1I7X - chains C and D of the 4 polymer chains in the assembly; structure by X-ray diffraction, 3.00 A resolution.

Chain C:
Protein: Beta-catenin
From: Mus musculus
Notes: fragment: armadillo domain
UniProt: Q02248 (CTNB1_MOUSE); residue numbers follow UniProt; this construct covers 134-671
Amino-acid sequence (538 residues; row label = number of the first residue in the row):
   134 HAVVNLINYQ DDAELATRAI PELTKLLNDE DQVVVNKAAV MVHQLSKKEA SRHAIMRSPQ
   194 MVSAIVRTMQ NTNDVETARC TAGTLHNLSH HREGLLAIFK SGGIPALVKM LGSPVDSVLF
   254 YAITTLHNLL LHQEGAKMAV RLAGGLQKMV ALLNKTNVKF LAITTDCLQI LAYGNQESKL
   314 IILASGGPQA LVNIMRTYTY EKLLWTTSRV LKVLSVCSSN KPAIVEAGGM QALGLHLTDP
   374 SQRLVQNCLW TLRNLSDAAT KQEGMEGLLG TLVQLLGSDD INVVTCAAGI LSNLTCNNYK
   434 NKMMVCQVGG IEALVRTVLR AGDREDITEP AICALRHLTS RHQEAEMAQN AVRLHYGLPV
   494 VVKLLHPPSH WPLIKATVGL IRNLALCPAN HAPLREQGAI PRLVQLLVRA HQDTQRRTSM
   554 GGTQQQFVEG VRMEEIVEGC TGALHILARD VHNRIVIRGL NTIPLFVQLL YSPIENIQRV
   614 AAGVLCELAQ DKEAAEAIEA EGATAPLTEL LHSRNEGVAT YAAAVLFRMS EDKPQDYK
Unresolved in the structure: 550-559, 665-671
Curated features (UniProtKB/Swiss-Prot):
  - region: Leu-156 to Leu-178 (Interaction with BCL9)
  - modified residue: Tyr-142 (Phosphotyrosine), Ser-191 (Phosphoserine), Ser-246 (Phosphoserine), Tyr-331 (Phosphotyrosine), Tyr-333 (Phosphotyrosine), Ser-552 (Phosphoserine), Thr-556 (Phosphothreonine), Cys-619 (S-nitrosocysteine)

Chain D:
Protein: Epithelial-cadherin
From: Mus musculus
Notes: fragment: cytoplasmic domain
UniProt: P09803 (CADH1_MOUSE); residues 578-728 here correspond to UniProt positions 734-884 (UniProt number = residue number + 156)
Amino-acid sequence (151 residues; each row starts with the number of its first residue):
   578 RRRTVVKEPL LPPDDDTRDN VYYYDEEGGG EEDQDFDLSQ LHRGLDARPE VTRNDVAPTL
   638 MSVPQYRPRP ANPDEIGNFI DENLKAADSD PTAPPYDSLL VFDYEGSGSE AASLSSLNSS
   698 ESDQDQDYDY LNEWGNRFKK LADMYGGGED D
Unresolved in the structure: 578-629, 636-653, 685-697, 724-728
Curated features (UniProtKB/Swiss-Prot):
  - region: Glu-604 to Leu-615 (Required for binding CTNND1 and PSEN1)
  - site: Asp-596, Asn-597 (Cleavage)
  - modified residue: Tyr-599 (Phosphotyrosine), Tyr-600 (Phosphotyrosine), Tyr-601 (Phosphotyrosine), Ser-616 (Phosphoserine), Ser-639 (Phosphoserine), Ser-684 (Phosphoserine), Ser-686 (Phosphoserine), Ser-692 (Phosphoserine)

Chain C / chain D interface:
Contacting residue pairs (97):
  Asp-145(C) with Gln-703(D); Tyr-722(D)
  Leu-148(C) with Met-721(D); Tyr-722(D)
  Ala-149(C) with Tyr-722(D), hydrogen bond (backbone-side chain)
  Arg-151(C) with Met-721(D)
  Ala-152(C) with Tyr-722(D), hydrophobic
  Glu-155(C) with Lys-717(D)
  Leu-156(C) with Leu-718(D), hydrophobic
  Leu-159(C) with Arg-714(D); Phe-715(D), hydrophobic; Leu-718(D), hydrophobic
  Asp-162(C) with Arg-714(D), salt bridge
  Val-167(C) with Phe-715(D)
  Lys-170(C) with Trp-711(D); Gly-712(D); Phe-715(D)
  Ala-171(C) with Phe-715(D)
  Met-174(C) with Tyr-707(D); Leu-708(D), hydrophobic; Leu-718(D), hydrophobic; Tyr-722(D), hydrophobic
  His-176(C) with Glu-698(D), salt bridge
  Gln-177(C) with Asp-702(D); Asp-704(D), hydrogen bond (side chain-backbone); Tyr-705(D); Tyr-707(D), hydrogen bond
  Leu-178(C) with Tyr-705(D); Tyr-722(D)
  Lys-180(C) with Glu-698(D); Asp-700(D)
  Lys-181(C) with Asp-700(D), salt bridge; Asp-702(D), hydrogen bond (side chain-backbone); Gln-703(D); Tyr-705(D), hydrogen bond
  Gly-216(C) with Glu-698(D)
  Asn-220(C) with Glu-698(D), hydrogen bond
  Tyr-254(C) with Glu-698(D), hydrogen bond
  Tyr-306(C) with Glu-682(D); Gly-683(D), hydrogen bond (side chain-backbone); Ser-684(D), hydrogen bond (side chain-backbone)
  Gly-307(C) with Glu-682(D), hydrogen bond (backbone-side chain)
  Lys-312(C) with Glu-682(D), salt bridge
  Lys-345(C) with Glu-682(D)
  Val-346(C) with Glu-682(D)
  Val-349(C) with Asp-680(D); Tyr-681(D); Glu-682(D)
  Lys-354(C) with Val-678(D)
  Trp-383(C) with Tyr-681(D)
  Arg-386(C) with Phe-679(D)
  Asn-387(C) with Phe-679(D); Tyr-681(D), hydrogen bond (side chain-backbone)
  Asp-390(C) with Leu-676(D); Val-678(D)
  Thr-393(C) with Leu-676(D)
  Gly-422(C) with Phe-679(D)
  Asn-426(C) with Leu-676(D); Leu-677(D), hydrogen bond (side chain-backbone); Phe-679(D)
  Thr-428(C) with Asp-674(D)
  Cys-429(C) with Asp-674(D); Ser-675(D); Leu-676(D), hydrophobic
  Asn-430(C) with Val-633(D); Ala-634(D); Pro-635(D); Asp-674(D), hydrogen bond (backbone-side chain)
  Lys-435(C) with Asp-674(D), salt bridge
  Glu-462(C) with Leu-677(D)
  Arg-469(C) with Ser-675(D), hydrogen bond
  His-470(C) with Asp-674(D); Ser-675(D), hydrogen bond (side chain-backbone)
  Arg-474(C) with Pro-635(D); Pro-668(D), hydrogen bond (side chain-backbone); Ala-670(D), hydrogen bond (side chain-backbone); Pro-672(D), hydrogen bond (side chain-backbone); Tyr-673(D); Asp-674(D), salt bridge
  Arg-515(C) with Pro-671(D); Pro-672(D)
  Asn-516(C) with Pro-672(D)
  Glu-571(C) with Pro-671(D)
  Asn-609(C) with Pro-671(D)
  Arg-612(C) with Ala-664(D), hydrogen bond (side chain-backbone); Asp-667(D); Ala-670(D)
  Cys-619(C) with Leu-661(D), hydrophobic
  Thr-653(C) with Asn-660(D), hydrogen bond; Leu-661(D)
  Tyr-654(C) with Ala-664(D), hydrogen bond (side chain-backbone); Asp-665(D), hydrogen bond
  Ala-657(C) with Ile-657(D), hydrophobic
  Phe-660(C) with Gly-654(D); Ile-657(D), hydrophobic
  Arg-661(C) with Asp-658(D), salt bridge; Leu-661(D)
Interface residues without a listed pair, chain C (63 interface residues in all): Val-173, His-219, Ala-305, Ser-389, Ser-425, Ser-473, Gly-512, His-578, Arg-582
Interface residues without a listed pair, chain D (44 interface residues in all): Ser-699

In short:
Chain C and chain D form an interface of 63 and 44 residues respectively; the contacts include 22 hydrogen
bonds and 7 salt bridges. Polar pairs include Asp-162(C)/Arg-714(D), His-176(C)/Glu-698(D) and
Lys-181(C)/Asp-700(D).
Here chain C is Beta-catenin and chain D is Epithelial-cadherin, both from Mus musculus. Entry 1I7X
(Beta-catenin/E-cadherin complex) was determined by X-ray diffraction, deposited together with 1I7W.
